Entry 1BKS (X-ray diffraction, 2.20 A resolution); this record covers chains A and B.

[Chain A]
Molecule: Tryptophan synthase
From: Salmonella typhimurium
Notes: EC 4.2.1.20
UniProtKB: P00929 (TRPA_SALTY); residue numbers follow UniProt; this construct covers 1-268
Chain sequence (268 residues; row label = number of the first residue in the row):
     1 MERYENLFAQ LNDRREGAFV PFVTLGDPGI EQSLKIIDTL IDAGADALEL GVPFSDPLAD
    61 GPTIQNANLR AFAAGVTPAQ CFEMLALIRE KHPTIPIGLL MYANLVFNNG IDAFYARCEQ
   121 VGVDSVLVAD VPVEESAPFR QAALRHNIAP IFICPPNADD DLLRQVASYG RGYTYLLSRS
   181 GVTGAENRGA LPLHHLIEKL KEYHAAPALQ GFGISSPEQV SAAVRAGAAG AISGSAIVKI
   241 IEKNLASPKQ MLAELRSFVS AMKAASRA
Disordered / not traced: 178-189, 268
UniProt features mapped onto this chain:
  - active site (Proton acceptor): Glu49, Asp60

[Chain B]
Molecule: Tryptophan synthase
From: Salmonella typhimurium
Notes: EC 4.2.1.20
UniProtKB: P0A2K1 (TRPB_SALTY); residues 2-397 here correspond to UniProt positions 1-396 (UniProt number = residue number - 1)
Chain sequence (397 residues; row label = number of the first residue in the row):
     1 MTTLLNPYFG EFGGMYVPQI LMPALNQLEE AFVRAQKDPE FQAQFADLLK NYAGRPTALT
    61 KCQNITAGTR TTLYLKREDL LHGGAHKTNQ VLGQALLAKR MGKSEIIAET GAGQHGVASA
   121 LASALLGLKC RIYMGAKDVE RQSPNVFRMR LMGAEVIPVH SGSATLKDAC NEALRDWSGS
   181 YETAHYMLGT AAGPHPYPTI VREFQRMIGE ETKAQILDKE GRLPDAVIAC VGGGSNAIGM
   241 FADFINDTSV GLIGVEPGGH GIETGEHGAP LKHGRVGIYF GMKAPMMQTA DGQIEESYSI
   301 SAGLDFPSVG PQHAYLNSIG RADYVSITDD EALEAFKTLC RHEGIIPALE SSHALAHALK
   361 MMREQPEKEQ LLVVNLSGRG DKDIFTVHDI LKARGEI
Disordered / not traced: 1-2, 395-397
Covalently attached groups: pyridoxal phosphate (PLP) linked to Lys87
Ion coordination: Na+: Gly232, Phe306, Ser308
Ligand contacts: pyridoxal phosphate (PLP): Ala85, His86, Gln114, Thr190, Cys230, Val231, Gly232, Gly233, Gly234, Ser235, Asn236, Ala237, Gly303, Leu304, Ala348, Glu350, Ser351, Ser377, Gly378

[Chain A / chain B interface]
Residue-residue contacts (51; chain A residue first):
  Pro53(A) - Gln293(B)  hydrogen bond (backbone-side chain)
  Phe54(A) - Gly292(B)
  Phe54(A) - Gln293(B)
  Phe54(A) - Ile294(B)  hydrophobic
  Ser55(A) - Lys167(B)  hydrogen bond (backbone-side chain)
  Ser55(A) - Gln293(B)  hydrogen bond (backbone-side chain)
  Ser55(A) - Ile294(B)  hydrogen bond (side chain-backbone)
  Asp56(A) - Lys167(B)  salt bridge
  Leu58(A) - Pro18(B)
  Leu58(A) - Asn171(B)
  Leu58(A) - Leu174(B)  hydrophobic
  Ala59(A) - Pro18(B)  hydrophobic
  Pro62(A) - Arg175(B)
  Gln65(A) - Ser161(B)  hydrogen bond
  Leu69(A) - Gly162(B)
  Phe72(A) - Gln293(B)
  Thr77(A) - Asp291(B)
  Pro78(A) - Asp291(B)
  Ala103(A) - Ile278(B)  hydrophobic
  Asn104(A) - Gly277(B)
  Asn104(A) - Ile278(B)  hydrogen bond (side chain-backbone)
  Asn104(A) - Gln288(B)
  Asn104(A) - Gly292(B)  hydrogen bond (side chain-backbone)
  Asn104(A) - Ile294(B)
  Leu105(A) - Asp291(B)
  Leu105(A) - Gln293(B)
  Phe107(A) - Lys283(B)
  Asn108(A) - Arg275(B)  hydrogen bond
  Asn108(A) - Gln288(B)
  Asn108(A) - Ala290(B)  hydrogen bond (side chain-backbone)
  Asn108(A) - Asp291(B)
  Asn108(A) - Gly292(B)
  Ala129(A) - Pro18(B)
  Asp130(A) - Tyr16(B)
  Asp130(A) - Val17(B)  hydrogen bond (backbone-backbone)
  Pro132(A) - Met15(B)
  Pro132(A) - Val17(B)
  Pro132(A) - Gln19(B)
  Pro132(A) - Met22(B)  hydrophobic
  Val133(A) - Gln19(B)  hydrogen bond (backbone-side chain)
  Glu134(A) - Gln19(B)  hydrogen bond
  Glu134(A) - Met22(B)
  Glu135(A) - Tyr8(B)  hydrogen bond
  Glu135(A) - Gly14(B)
  Glu135(A) - Met15(B)  hydrogen bond (side chain-backbone)
  Glu135(A) - Tyr16(B)
  Pro155(A) - Gln19(B)
  Asn157(A) - Ile20(B)  hydrogen bond (side chain-backbone)
  Asn157(A) - Pro23(B)
  Asn157(A) - Tyr181(B)  hydrogen bond
  Leu162(A) - Gln19(B)
Also at the interface, not in a pair above, chain A (30 interface residues in all): Asp60, Val131, Phe139, Ile153
Also at the interface, not in a pair above, chain B (31 interface residues in all): Asp168, Val276, Phe280, Gly281

[Summary]
30 residues of chain A face 31 of chain B across their interface, with 16 hydrogen bonds and 1 salt bridge.
Among the polar pairs are Asp56(A)-Lys167(B), Pro53(A)-Gln293(B) and Ser55(A)-Lys167(B). Covalently linked
pyridoxal phosphate: at Lys87(B).
Chain A is Tryptophan synthase and chain B is Tryptophan synthase, both from Salmonella typhimurium; the
structure, Tryptophan synthase (e.c.4.2.1.20) from salmonella typhimurium, was determined by X-ray diffraction
(same publication as 1TTP and 1TTQ).
